PDB entry 7CBM | electron microscopy, 3.20 A resolution | chains DA and DG of the 40 polymer chains in the assembly

[Chain DA (and DG)]
Name: Flagellar hook protein FlgE
Organism: Salmonella typhimurium (strain LT2 / SGSC1412 / ATCC 700720)
Notes: chain DG of this document is another copy of the same molecule, construct and numbering; everything in this record applies to it too
UniProtKB: P0A1J1 (FLGE_SALTY); residues 1-403 here = UniProt positions 1-403
Chain sequence (403 residues; numbered 1 to 403; the number before each row is that of its first residue):
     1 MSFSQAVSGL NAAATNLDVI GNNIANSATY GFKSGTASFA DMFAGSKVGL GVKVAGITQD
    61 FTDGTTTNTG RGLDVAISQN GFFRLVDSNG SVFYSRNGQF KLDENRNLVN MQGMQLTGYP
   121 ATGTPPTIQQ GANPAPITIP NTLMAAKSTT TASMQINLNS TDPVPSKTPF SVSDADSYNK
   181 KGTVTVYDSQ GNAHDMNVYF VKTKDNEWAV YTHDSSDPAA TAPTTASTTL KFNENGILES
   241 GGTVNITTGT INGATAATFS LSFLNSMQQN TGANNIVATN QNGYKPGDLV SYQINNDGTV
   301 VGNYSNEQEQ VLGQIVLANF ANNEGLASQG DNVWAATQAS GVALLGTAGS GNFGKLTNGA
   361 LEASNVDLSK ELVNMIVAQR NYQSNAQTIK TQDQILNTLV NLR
Unresolved in the structure: 1, 403

[How chain DA and chain DG interact]
Pairs across the interface (35):
  Asn157(DA) - Leu143(DG)
  Ser160(DA) - Gln190(DG)
  Ser160(DA) - Asn192(DG)  hydrogen bond
  Ser160(DA) - Asn252(DG)
  Thr161(DA) - Asn192(DG)
  Asp205(DA) - Asn252(DG)
  Asp205(DA) - Gly253(DG)
  Asn206(DA) - Asn252(DG)  hydrogen bond (side chain-backbone)
  Asn206(DA) - Gly253(DG)  hydrogen bond (side chain-backbone)
  Asn233(DA) - Gln190(DG)  hydrogen bond (backbone-side chain)
  Glu234(DA) - Gln190(DG)  hydrogen bond (backbone-side chain)
  Glu234(DA) - Thr255(DG)  hydrogen bond
  Asn235(DA) - Ser189(DG)
  Asn235(DA) - Gln190(DG)
  Gly236(DA) - Gln190(DG)  hydrogen bond (backbone-side chain)
  Gln268(DA) - Gln190(DG)
  Gln269(DA) - Met144(DG)
  Gln269(DA) - Ala145(DG)
  Gln269(DA) - Ala146(DG)  hydrogen bond (side chain-backbone)
  Gln269(DA) - Gln190(DG)
  Gln269(DA) - Pro286(DG)
  Asn270(DA) - Gln190(DG)  hydrogen bond (backbone-backbone)
  Asn270(DA) - Pro286(DG)
  Thr271(DA) - Asp288(DG)
  Gly349(DA) - Asn89(DG)
  Ser350(DA) - Asn89(DG)
  Ser369(DA) - Tyr382(DG)  hydrogen bond
  Lys370(DA) - Asn11(DG)
  Val373(DA) - Ile389(DG)  hydrophobic
  Arg380(DA) - Asp393(DG)  salt bridge
  Arg380(DA) - Leu396(DG)
  Arg380(DA) - Asn397(DG)  hydrogen bond
  Arg380(DA) - Val400(DG)
  Gln383(DA) - Val400(DG)
  Gln387(DA) - Val400(DG)
Other interface residues (no listed pair), chain DA (24 interface residues in all): Ile376, Val377, Ser384
Other interface residues (no listed pair), chain DG (24 interface residues in all): Phe3, Leu10, Gly191, Ala254

[In short]
The chain DA/chain DG interface involves 24 residues from each chain, with 11 hydrogen bonds and 1 salt
bridge. Polar pairs include Arg380(DA)-Asp393(DG), Ser160(DA)-Asn192(DG) and Asn206(DA)-Asn252(DG).
Both chains are Flagellar hook protein FlgE (Salmonella typhimurium (strain LT2 / SGSC1412 / ATCC 700720)).
Entry 7CBM (Cryo-EM structure of the flagellar distal rod with partial hook from Salmonella) was determined by
electron microscopy, deposited together with 7CBL, 7CG0, 7CG4, 7CGO, 7E80, 7E81 and 7E82.
